PDB entry 4KHZ | X-ray diffraction, 2.90 A resolution | chains F and G of the 5 polymer chains in the assembly

[Chain F]
Name: Maltose transport system permease protein MalF
From: Escherichia coli
UniProtKB: P02916 (MALF_ECOLI); numbering as in UniProt (aligned over 1-514)
Chain sequence (514 residues; row label = number of the first residue in the row):
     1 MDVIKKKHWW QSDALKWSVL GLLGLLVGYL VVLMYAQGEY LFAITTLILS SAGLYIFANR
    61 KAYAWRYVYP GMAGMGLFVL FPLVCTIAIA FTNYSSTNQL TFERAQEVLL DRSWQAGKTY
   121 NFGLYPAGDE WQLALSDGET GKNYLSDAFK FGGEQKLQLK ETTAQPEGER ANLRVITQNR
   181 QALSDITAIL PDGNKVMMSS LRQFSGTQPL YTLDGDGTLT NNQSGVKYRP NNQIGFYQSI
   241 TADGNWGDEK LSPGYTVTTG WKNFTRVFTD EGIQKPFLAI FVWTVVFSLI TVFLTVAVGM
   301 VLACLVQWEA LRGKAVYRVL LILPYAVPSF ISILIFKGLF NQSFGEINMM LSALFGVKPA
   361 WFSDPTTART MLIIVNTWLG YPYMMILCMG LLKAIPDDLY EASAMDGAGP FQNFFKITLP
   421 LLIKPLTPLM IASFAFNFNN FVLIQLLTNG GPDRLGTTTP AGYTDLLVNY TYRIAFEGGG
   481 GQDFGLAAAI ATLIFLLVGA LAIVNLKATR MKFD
Disordered / not traced: 1-17, 243-247, 506-514

[Chain G]
Name: Binding-protein-dependent transport systems inner membrane component
From: Escherichia coli
UniProtKB: C9QV46 (C9QV46_ECOD1); residues 1-296 here = UniProt positions 1-296
Chain sequence (296 residues; row label = number of the first residue in the row):
     1 MAMVQPKSQK ARLFITHLLL LLFIAAIMFP LLMVVAISLR QGNFATGSLI PEQISWDHWK
    61 LALGFSVEQA DGRITPPPFP VLLWLWNSVK VAGISAIGIV ALSTTCAYAF ARMRFPGKAT
   121 LLKGMLIFQM FPAVLSLVAL YALFDRLGEY IPFIGLNTHG GVIFAYLGGI ALHVWTIKGY
   181 FETIDSSLEE AAALDGATPW QAFRLVLLPL SVPILAVVFI LSFIAAITEV PVASLLLRDV
   241 NSYTLAVGMQ QYLNPQNYLW GDFAAAAVMS ALPITIVFLL AQRWLVNGLT AGGVKG
Disordered / not traced: 1, 284-296

[Chain F / chain G interface]
Residue-residue contacts - 128 pairs, chain F then chain G:
  L33(F) with Y150(G), hydrogen bond (backbone-side chain)
  M34(F) with Y150(G), hydrophobic
  Q37(F) with Y150(G), hydrogen bond
  E39(F) with R146(G); E149(G); Y150(G), hydrogen bond
  F42(F) with L143(G), hydrophobic
  Y63(F) with P199(G); W200(G), hydrogen bond (side chain-backbone)
  A64(F) with A109(G); M113(G), hydrophobic
  W65(F) with F115(G), hydrophobic; L121(G), hydrophobic
  Y67(F) with T105(G), hydrogen bond (backbone-side chain); C106(G), hydrogen bond (backbone-backbone); Y108(G), hydrophobic; P199(G); W200(G), hydrogen bond (side chain-backbone)
  V68(F) with C106(G), hydrophobic; A109(G), hydrophobic; F115(G), hydrophobic
  P70(F) with L102(G)
  G71(F) with L102(G); I170(G)
  M72(F) with L121(G), hydrophobic
  G74(F) with G168(G)
  M75(F) with M125(G); G168(G)
  L77(F) with L143(G)
  F78(F) with L143(G), hydrophobic; F144(G), hydrophobic; F164(G); A165(G)
  V79(F) with G168(G); G169(G)
  P82(F) with S136(G); A139(G); L140(G), hydrophobic
  L83(F) with F128(G), hydrophobic; F131(G), hydrophobic
  C85(F) with A139(G), hydrophobic
  T86(F) with F131(G); L135(G)
  Y94(F) with V138(G), hydrophobic
  R104(F) with D145(G), salt bridge; R146(G)
  V298(F) with F23(G), hydrophobic
  L302(F) with F23(G), hydrophobic
  L305(F) with T16(G)
  W308(F) with Q9(G); L13(G), hydrophobic; T16(G)
  A310(F) with Q9(G); L13(G)
  L311(F) with L13(G); T16(G); H17(G); L20(G), hydrophobic
  R312(F) with H17(G)
  Y317(F) with H17(G); L20(G), hydrophobic; L21(G)
  L320(F) with I27(G)
  L321(F) with F23(G), hydrophobic; I24(G), hydrophobic
  I322(F) with F278(G), hydrophobic
  L323(F) with M28(G), hydrophobic
  P324(F) with I27(G), hydrophobic
  Y325(F) with L221(G); I224(G), hydrophobic; I274(G)
  A326(F) with A271(G); I274(G); T275(G); F278(G), hydrophobic
  V327(F) with L31(G), hydrophobic; A271(G), hydrophobic
  P328(F) with I227(G), hydrophobic; T228(G); S270(G)
  S329(F) with T228(G), hydrogen bond (backbone-side chain)
  F330(F) with I227(G); T228(G), hydrogen bond (backbone-side chain); V230(G), hydrophobic; L245(G); A246(G); M249(G), hydrophobic
  I331(F) with A267(G); S270(G)
  L334(F) with W260(G)
  I335(F) with P30(G), hydrophobic; V34(G), hydrophobic; F263(G), hydrophobic
  F336(F) with P30(G), hydrophobic
  L339(F) with P30(G), hydrophobic; M33(G), hydrophobic
  F344(F) with T46(G)
  E346(F) with M33(G); R40(G), salt bridge
  M350(F) with F29(G), hydrophobic
  W378(F) with I27(G), hydrogen bond (side chain-backbone); P30(G)
  Y381(F) with F23(G); I27(G)
  Y383(F) with L221(G), hydrophobic
  A404(F) with M3(G), hydrophobic
  P410(F) with R12(G)
  P428(F) with W175(G), hydrophobic
  A432(F) with L172(G), hydrophobic
  N439(F) with M130(G)
  F441(F) with V134(G), hydrophobic; P231(G), hydrophobic
  V442(F) with V230(G), hydrophobic; P231(G)
  V468(F) with P132(G), hydrophobic; L135(G)
  T471(F) with L135(G)
  Y472(F) with V134(G), hydrophobic; L135(G)
  F476(F) with L137(G), hydrophobic
  F484(F) with V138(G), hydrophobic
  A491(F) with F131(G); L135(G), hydrophobic
  F495(F) with I127(G); F128(G), hydrophobic; F131(G), hydrophobic
  V498(F) with M130(G), hydrophobic
  I503(F) with I127(G), hydrophobic
Interface residues without a listed pair, chain F (79 interface residues in all): L80, F81, G338, G345, L429, A435, L446, G499, A502
Interface residues without a listed pair, chain G (78 interface residues in all): L49, L147, T176, F203, Q250, L253

[Overview]
79 residues of chain F and 78 residues of chain G are in contact; the contacts include 10 hydrogen bonds and 2
salt bridges. Polar contacts include R104(F)-D145(G), E346(F)-R40(G) and L33(F)-Y150(G).
Chain F is Maltose transport system permease protein MalF and chain G is Binding-protein-dependent transport
systems inner membrane component, both from Escherichia coli; the structure, Crystal structure of the
maltose-binding protein/maltose transporter complex in an pre-translocation conformation bound to
maltoheptaose, was determined by X-ray diffraction, deposited together with 4KI0.
